Entry 3GLG (X-ray diffraction, 3.25 A resolution); this record covers chains A and B of the 7 polymer chains in the assembly.

== Chain A ==
Molecule: DNA polymerase III subunit delta
From: Escherichia coli
Notes: EC 2.7.7.7
UniProtKB: P28630 (HOLA_ECOLI); numbering as in UniProt (aligned over 1-343)
Chain sequence (343 residues; numbered 1 to 343; the number before each row is that of its first residue):
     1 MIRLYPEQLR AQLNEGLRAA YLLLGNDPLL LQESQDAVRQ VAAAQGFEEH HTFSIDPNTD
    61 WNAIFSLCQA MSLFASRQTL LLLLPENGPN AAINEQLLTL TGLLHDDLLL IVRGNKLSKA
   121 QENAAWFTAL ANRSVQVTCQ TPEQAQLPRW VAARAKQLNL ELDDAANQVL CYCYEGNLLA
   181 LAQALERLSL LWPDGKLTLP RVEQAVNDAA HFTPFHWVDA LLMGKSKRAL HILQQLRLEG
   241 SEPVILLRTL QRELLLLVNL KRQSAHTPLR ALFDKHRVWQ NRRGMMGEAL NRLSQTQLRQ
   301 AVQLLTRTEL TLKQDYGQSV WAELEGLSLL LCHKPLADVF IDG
Disordered / not traced: 334-343
Reported in the primary citation:
  - binding site for the 10-nt DNA strand: Tyr316

== Chain B ==
Molecule: DNA polymerase III subunit tau
From: Escherichia coli
Notes: EC 2.7.7.7
UniProtKB: P06710 (DPO3X_ECOLI); residue numbers follow UniProt; this construct covers 1-373
Chain sequence (395 residues; row label = number of the first residue in the row; numbers below 1 keep their minus sign (Met-21 is residue -21)):
   -21 MGSSHHHHHH SSGLEVLFQG PHMSYQVLAR KWRPQTFADV VGQEHVLTAL ANGLSLGRIH
    39 HAYLFSGTRG VGKTSIARLL AKGLNCETGI TATPCGVCDN CREIEQGRFV DLIEIDAASR
    99 TKVEDTRDLL DNVQYAPARG RFKVYLIDEV HMLSRHSFNA LLKTLEEPPE HVKFLLATAD
   159 PQKLPVTILS RCLQFHLKAL DVEQIRHQLE HILNEEHIAH EPRALQLLAR AAEGSLRDAL
   219 SLTDQAIASG DGQVSTQAVS AMLGTLDDDQ ALSLVEAMVE ANGERVMALI NEAAARGIEW
   279 EALLVEMLGL LHRIAMVQLS PAALGNDMAA IELRMRELAR TIPPTDIQLY YQTLLIGRKE
   339 LPYAPDRRMG VEMTLLRALA FHPRMPLPEP EVPRQ
Disordered / not traced: -21 to 4, 369-373
Sequence notes: expression tag (-21 to 0); engineered mutation Ala157 (Thr in P06710)
Metal / ion sites: Zn2+: Cys64, Cys73, Cys76, Cys79
Ligand contacts: ADP / beryllium trifluoride: Leu6, Ala7, Arg8, Trp10, Arg11, Pro12, Asp17, Val18, Val19, Gln21, Thr46, Arg47, Gly48, Val49, Gly50, Lys51, Thr52, Ser53, Glu127, Ala157, Leu178, Gln186, Leu214, Arg215, Leu218
Curated features (UniProtKB/Swiss-Prot):
  - binding site (ATP): Gly45 to Thr52
  - binding site (Zn(2+)): Cys64, Cys73, Cys76, Cys79
  - mutagenesis: Gly118 (G118D: In dnaX2016(Ts); present in both isoforms, unable to grow at 42 degrees Celsius)

== How chain A and chain B interact ==
Contacting residue pairs (40):
  Pro28(A) - Val164(B)  hydrophobic
  Gln32(A) - Arg169(B)  hydrogen bond
  Asp36(A) - Arg169(B)  salt bridge
  Leu179(A) - Leu167(B)
  Leu179(A) - Ser168(B)
  Gln183(A) - Leu167(B)  hydrogen bond (side chain-backbone)
  Gln183(A) - Cys170(B)  hydrogen bond (side chain-backbone)
  Gln183(A) - Leu171(B)
  Gln183(A) - Gln172(B)  hydrogen bond (side chain-backbone)
  Glu186(A) - His38(B)  salt bridge
  Glu186(A) - Leu171(B)
  Arg187(A) - Gln172(B)
  Arg187(A) - Phe173(B)
  Ser189(A) - Arg36(B)
  Leu190(A) - Ala27(B)
  Leu190(A) - Asn30(B)
  Leu190(A) - Arg36(B)
  Leu190(A) - His38(B)
  Leu191(A) - His23(B)
  Leu191(A) - Thr26(B)
  Leu191(A) - Ala27(B)
  Leu191(A) - Asn30(B)
  Gln204(A) - Lys176(B)
  Val206(A) - Lys176(B)  hydrogen bond (backbone-side chain)
  Asn207(A) - His174(B)
  Asp208(A) - Asn304(B)  hydrogen bond
  Lys227(A) - Ala300(B)
  Leu230(A) - Ala300(B)
  Leu230(A) - Ala301(B)  hydrophobic
  Gln234(A) - Asn304(B)  hydrogen bond (side chain-backbone)
  Arg237(A) - Asp305(B)  salt bridge
  Glu239(A) - Gln160(B)
  Gln318(A) - Val283(B)
  Ala322(A) - His290(B)  hydrogen bond (backbone-side chain)
  Glu325(A) - Arg291(B)  salt bridge
  Glu325(A) - Met294(B)
  Glu325(A) - Ala301(B)
  Gly326(A) - Met294(B)
  Leu329(A) - Met294(B)  hydrophobic
  Leu329(A) - Leu297(B)  hydrophobic
Also at the interface, not in a pair above, chain A (28 interface residues in all): Pro193, Ala205, Leu238, His333
Also at the interface, not in a pair above, chain B (31 interface residues in all): Leu34, Thr165, Ser298, Gly303, Arg336

== In short ==
Chain A and chain B form an interface of 28 and 31 residues respectively, with 8 hydrogen bonds and 4 salt
bridges. Polar pairs include Asp36(A)-Arg169(B), Glu186(A)-His38(B) and Arg237(A)-Asp305(B). Chain B binds ADP
/ beryllium trifluoride. From the paper: a binding site for the 10-nt DNA strand at Tyr316(A).
Chain A is DNA polymerase III subunit delta and chain B is DNA polymerase III subunit tau, both from
Escherichia coli; the structure, Crystal Structure of a Mutant (gammaT157A) E. coli Clamp Loader Bound to
Primer-Template DNA, was determined by X-ray diffraction (same publication as 3GLF, 3GLH and 3GLI).
